PDB entry 3GCV | X-ray diffraction, 2.30 A resolution | chain A

== Chain A ==
Protein: Mitogen-activated protein kinase 14
From: Homo sapiens
Notes: EC 2.7.11.24
UniProtKB: Q16539 (MK14_HUMAN); residue numbers follow UniProt; this construct covers 2-360
Chain sequence (360 residues; each row starts with the number of its first residue):
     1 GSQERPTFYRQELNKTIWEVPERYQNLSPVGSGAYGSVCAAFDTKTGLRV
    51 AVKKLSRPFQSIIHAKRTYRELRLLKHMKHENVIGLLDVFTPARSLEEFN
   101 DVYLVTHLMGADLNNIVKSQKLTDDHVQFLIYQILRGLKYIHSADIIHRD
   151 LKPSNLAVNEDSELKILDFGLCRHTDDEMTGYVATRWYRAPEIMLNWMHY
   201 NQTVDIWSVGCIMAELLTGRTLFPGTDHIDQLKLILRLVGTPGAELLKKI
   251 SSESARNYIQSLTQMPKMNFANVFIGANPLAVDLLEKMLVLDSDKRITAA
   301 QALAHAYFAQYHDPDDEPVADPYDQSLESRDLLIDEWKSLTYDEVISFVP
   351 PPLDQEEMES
Not modelled in the structure: 1-3, 33-34, 173-182, 354-360
Differences from the reference sequence: expression tag (1); engineered mutation Ser119 (Cys in Q16539), Ser162 (Cys in Q16539), Cys172 (Ala in Q16539), Leu327 (Phe in Q16539)
Residues lining bound ligands: SS6 (1-{3-[(6-aminoquinazolin-4-yl)amino]phenyl}-3-[3-tert-butyl-1-(3-methylphenyl)-1H-pyrazol-5-yl]urea): Val30, Val38, Ala51, Lys53, Arg67, Arg70, Glu71, Leu74, Leu75, Met78, Val83, Ile84, Leu104, Thr106, His107, Leu108, Met109, Ile141, Ile146, His148, Ile166, Leu167, Asp168, Phe169, Cys172

== Summary ==
Ligands of chain A: compound SS6.
Chain A is Mitogen-activated protein kinase 14 (Homo sapiens); the structure, Human P38 MAP Kinase in Complex
with RL62, was determined by X-ray diffraction together with 3GCP, 3GCQ, 3GCS and 3GCU from the same study.
